Entry 8FEG (electron microscopy, 2.54 A resolution); this record covers chains D and F of the 6 polymer chains in the assembly.

# Chain D
Molecule: Guanine nucleotide-binding protein G(I)/G(S)/G(T) subunit beta-1
Organism: Homo sapiens
UniProtKB: P62873 (GBB1_HUMAN); residue numbers follow UniProt; this construct covers 2-340
Chain sequence (358 residues; each row starts with the number of its first residue; numbers below 1 keep their minus sign (Met-17 is residue -17)):
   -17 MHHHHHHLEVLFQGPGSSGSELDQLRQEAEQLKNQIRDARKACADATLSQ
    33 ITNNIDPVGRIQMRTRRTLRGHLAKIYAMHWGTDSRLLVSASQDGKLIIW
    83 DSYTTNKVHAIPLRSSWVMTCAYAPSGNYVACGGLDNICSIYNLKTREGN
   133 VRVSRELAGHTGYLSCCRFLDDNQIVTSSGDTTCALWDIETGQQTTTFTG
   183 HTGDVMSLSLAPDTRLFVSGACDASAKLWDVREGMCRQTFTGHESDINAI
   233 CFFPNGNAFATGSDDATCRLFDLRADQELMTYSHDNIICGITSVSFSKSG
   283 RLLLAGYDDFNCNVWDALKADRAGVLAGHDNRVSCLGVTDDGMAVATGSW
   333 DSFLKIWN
Not modelled in the structure: -17 to 1
Construct notes: expression tag (-17 to 1)
UniProt features mapped onto this chain:
  - modified residue: Ser2 (N-acetylserine), His266 (Phosphohistidine)
  - natural variant: Leu30 (L30F: In MRD42; uncertain significance), Arg52 (R52G: In MRD42), Gly64 (G64V: In MRD42), Asp76 (D76E: In MRD42; D76G: In MRD42), Gly77 (G77S: In MRD42), Lys78 (K78R: In MRD42), Ile80 (I80N: In MRD42; I80T: In MRD42), His91 (H91R: In MRD42; uncertain significance), Ala92 (A92T: In MRD42), Pro94 (P94S: In MRD42), Leu95 (L95P: In MRD42), Arg96 (R96L: In MRD42), 5 further natural variant entries in UniProt

# Chain F
Molecule: scFv16 antibody fragment
Organism: Mus musculus
Notes: antibody fragment or engineered binder
Chain sequence (251 residues; numbered 1 to 239 plus 14 insertion-coded residues; 2 numbers in that range are skipped by the numbering (no residue carries them; nothing is unmodelled there); the number before each row is that of its first residue; a row labelled like 121A-121N holds insertion residues (121A, then the next letters in order)):
     1 DVQLVESGGGLVQPGGSRKLSCSASGFAFSSFGMHWVRQAPEKGLEWVAY
    51 ISSGSGTIYYADTVKGRFTISRDDPKNTLFLQMTSLRSEDTAMYYCVRSI
   101 YYYGSSPFDFWGQGTTLTVSS
121A-121N GGGGSGGGGSGGGG
   124 SDIVMTQATSSVPVTPGESVSISCRSSKSLLHSNGNTYLYWFLQRPGQSP
   174 QLLIYRMSNLASGVPDRFSGSGSGTAFTLTISRLEAEDVGVYYCMQHLEY
   224 PLTFGAGTKLELKAAA
Not modelled in the structure: 1, 121A-121N, 236-239
Disulfide bonds: Cys147-Cys217

# How chain D and chain F interact
Contacting residue pairs (10):
  Asp66(D) - Tyr103(F)
  Arg68(D) - Tyr103(F)
  Leu69(D) - Tyr103(F)  hydrophobic
  Val90(D) - Tyr102(F)  hydrophobic
  Arg129(D) - Arg98(F)  hydrogen bond (backbone-side chain)
  Arg129(D) - Phe110(F)
  Glu130(D) - Gly26(F)
  Glu130(D) - Phe27(F)
  Glu130(D) - Ala28(F)  hydrogen bond (backbone-backbone)
  Gly131(D) - Phe32(F)
Interface residues without a listed pair, chain D (9 interface residues in all): His91, Asn132

# In short
9 residues of chain D and 8 residues of chain F are in contact; the contacts include 2 hydrogen bonds. Polar
contacts include Arg129(D)-Arg98(F) and Glu130(D)-Ala28(F).
Chain D is Guanine nucleotide-binding protein G(I)/G(S)/G(T) subunit beta-1 (Homo sapiens) and chain F is
scFv16 antibody fragment (Mus musculus); the structure, CryoEM structure of Kappa Opioid Receptor bound to a
semi-peptide and Gi1, was determined by electron microscopy.
